PDB entry 5ZWM | electron microscopy, 3.40 A resolution | chains I and D of the 57 polymer chains in the assembly

[Chain I]
Molecule: U4 snRNA
From: Saccharomyces cerevisiae S288c
Sequence (160 nucleotides; numbered 1 to 160; the number before each row is that of its first residue):
     1 AUCCUUAUGCACGGGAAAUACGCAUAUCAGUGAGGAUUCGUCCGAGAUUG
    51 UGUUUUUGCUGGUUGAAAUUUAAUUAUAAACCAGACCGUCUCCUCAUGGU
   101 CAAUUCGGUGUUCGCUUUUGAAUACUUCAAGACUAUGUAGGGAAUUUUUG
   151 GAAUACCUUU
Not modelled in the structure: 65-70, 80-89, 103-130, 155-160

[Chain D]
Molecule: Pre-mRNA-splicing helicase BRR2
From: Saccharomyces cerevisiae S288c
Notes: EC 3.6.4.13
UniProt: P32639 (BRR2_YEAST); residues 1-2163 here = UniProt positions 1-2163
Chain sequence (2163 residues; each row starts with the number of its first residue):
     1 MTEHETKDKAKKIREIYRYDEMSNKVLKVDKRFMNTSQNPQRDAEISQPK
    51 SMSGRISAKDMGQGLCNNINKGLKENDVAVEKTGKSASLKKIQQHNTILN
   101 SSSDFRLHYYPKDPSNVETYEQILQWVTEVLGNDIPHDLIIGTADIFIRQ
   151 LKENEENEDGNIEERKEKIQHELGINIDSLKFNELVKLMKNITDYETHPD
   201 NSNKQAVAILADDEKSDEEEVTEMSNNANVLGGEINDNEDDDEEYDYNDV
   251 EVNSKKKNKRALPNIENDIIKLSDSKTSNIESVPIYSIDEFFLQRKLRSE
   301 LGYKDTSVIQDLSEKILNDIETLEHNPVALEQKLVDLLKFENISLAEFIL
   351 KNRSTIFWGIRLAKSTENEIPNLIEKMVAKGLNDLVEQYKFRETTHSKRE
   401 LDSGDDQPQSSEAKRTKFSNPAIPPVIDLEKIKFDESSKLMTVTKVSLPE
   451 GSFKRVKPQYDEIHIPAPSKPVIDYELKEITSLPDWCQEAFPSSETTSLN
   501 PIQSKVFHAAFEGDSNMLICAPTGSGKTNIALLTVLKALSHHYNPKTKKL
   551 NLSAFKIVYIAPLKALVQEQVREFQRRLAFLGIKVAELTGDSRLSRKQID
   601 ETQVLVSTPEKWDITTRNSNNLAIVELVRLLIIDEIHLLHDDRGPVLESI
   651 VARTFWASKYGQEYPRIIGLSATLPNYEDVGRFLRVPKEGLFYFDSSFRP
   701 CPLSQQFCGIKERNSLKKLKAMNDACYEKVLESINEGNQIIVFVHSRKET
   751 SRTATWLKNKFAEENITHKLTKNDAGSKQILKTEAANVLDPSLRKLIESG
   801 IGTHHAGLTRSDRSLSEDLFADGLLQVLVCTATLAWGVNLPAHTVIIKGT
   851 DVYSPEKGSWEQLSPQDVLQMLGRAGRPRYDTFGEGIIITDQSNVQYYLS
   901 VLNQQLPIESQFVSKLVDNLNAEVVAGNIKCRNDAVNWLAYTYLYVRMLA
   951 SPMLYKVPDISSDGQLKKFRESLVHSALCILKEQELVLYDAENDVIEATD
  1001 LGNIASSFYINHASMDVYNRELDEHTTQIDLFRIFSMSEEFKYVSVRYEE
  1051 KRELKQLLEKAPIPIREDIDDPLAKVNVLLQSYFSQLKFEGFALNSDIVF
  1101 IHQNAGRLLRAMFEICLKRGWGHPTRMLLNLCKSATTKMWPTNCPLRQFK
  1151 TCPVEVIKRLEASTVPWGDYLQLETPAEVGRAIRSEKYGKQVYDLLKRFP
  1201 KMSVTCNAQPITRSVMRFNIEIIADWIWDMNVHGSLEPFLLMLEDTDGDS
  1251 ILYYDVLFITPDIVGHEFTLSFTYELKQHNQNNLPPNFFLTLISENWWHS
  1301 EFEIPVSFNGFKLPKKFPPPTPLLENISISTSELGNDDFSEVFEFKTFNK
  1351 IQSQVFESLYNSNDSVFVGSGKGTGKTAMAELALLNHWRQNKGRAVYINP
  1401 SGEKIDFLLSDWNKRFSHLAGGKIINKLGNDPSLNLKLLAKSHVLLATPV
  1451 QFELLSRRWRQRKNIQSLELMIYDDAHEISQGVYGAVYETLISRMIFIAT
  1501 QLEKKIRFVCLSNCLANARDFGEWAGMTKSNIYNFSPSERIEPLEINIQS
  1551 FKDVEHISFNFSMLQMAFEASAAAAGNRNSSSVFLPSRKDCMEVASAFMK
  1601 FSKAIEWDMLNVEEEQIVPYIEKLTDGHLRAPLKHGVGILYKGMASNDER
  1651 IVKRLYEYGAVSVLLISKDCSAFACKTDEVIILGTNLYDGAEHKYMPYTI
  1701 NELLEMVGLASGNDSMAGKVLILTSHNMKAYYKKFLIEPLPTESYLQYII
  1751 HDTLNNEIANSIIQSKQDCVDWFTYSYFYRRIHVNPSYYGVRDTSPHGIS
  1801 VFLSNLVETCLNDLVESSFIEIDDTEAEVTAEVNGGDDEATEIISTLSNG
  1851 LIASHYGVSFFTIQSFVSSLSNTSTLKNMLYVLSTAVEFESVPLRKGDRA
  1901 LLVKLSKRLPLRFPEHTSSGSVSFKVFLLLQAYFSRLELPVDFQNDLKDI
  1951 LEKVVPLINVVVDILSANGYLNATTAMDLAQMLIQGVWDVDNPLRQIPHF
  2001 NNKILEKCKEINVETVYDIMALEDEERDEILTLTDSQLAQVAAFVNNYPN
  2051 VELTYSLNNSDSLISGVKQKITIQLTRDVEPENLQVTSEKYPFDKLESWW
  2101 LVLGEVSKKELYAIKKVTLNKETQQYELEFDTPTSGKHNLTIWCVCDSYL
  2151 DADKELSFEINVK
Not modelled in the structure: 1-446, 1713-1715, 1826-1840

[Chain I / chain D interface]
Residue-residue contacts - 75 pairs, chain I then chain D:
  G61(I) - Lys717(D)  phosphate contact
  G62(I) - Asn714(D)  hydrogen bond to the phosphate
  U71(I) - Ser746(D)  phosphate contact
  U71(I) - Lys748(D)  sugar contact
  U71(I) - Tyr853(D)  stacking on the base
  U71(I) - Trp860(D)  sugar contact
  U71(I) - Ser1045(D)  base contact
  U71(I) - Arg1047(D)  hydrogen bond to the phosphate
  A72(I) - His745(D)  hydrogen bond to the sugar
  A72(I) - Ser746(D)  phosphate contact
  A72(I) - Arg747(D)  salt bridge to the phosphate
  A72(I) - Thr831(D)  hydrogen bond to the phosphate
  A72(I) - Ala832(D)  sugar contact
  A72(I) - Tyr853(D)  base contact
  A72(I) - Pro855(D)  base contact
  A72(I) - Arg1047(D)  salt bridge to the phosphate
  A73(I) - Ala806(D)  phosphate contact
  A73(I) - Thr831(D)  hydrogen bond to the phosphate
  A73(I) - Thr833(D)  phosphate contact
  A73(I) - Trp836(D)  phosphate contact
  A73(I) - Tyr1043(D)  base contact
  U74(I) - Leu563(D)  phosphate contact
  U74(I) - Arg643(D)  hydrogen bond to the sugar
  U74(I) - Thr833(D)  phosphate contact
  U74(I) - Trp836(D)  sugar contact
  U75(I) - Leu563(D)  phosphate contact
  U75(I) - Lys564(D)  hydrogen bond to the phosphate
  U75(I) - Ala565(D)  phosphate contact
  U75(I) - Glu610(D)  base contact
  U75(I) - Arg643(D)  hydrogen bond to the base
  U75(I) - Phe1100(D)  base contact
  U75(I) - Gln1103(D)  hydrogen bond to the sugar
  U75(I) - Asn1104(D)  hydrogen bond to the sugar
  A76(I) - Lys564(D)  phosphate contact
  A76(I) - Thr589(D)  hydrogen bond to the phosphate
  A76(I) - Gly590(D)  hydrogen bond to the phosphate
  A76(I) - Asp591(D)  phosphate contact
  A76(I) - Thr608(D)  hydrogen bond to the phosphate
  A76(I) - Glu610(D)  base contact
  A76(I) - Lys611(D)  phosphate contact
  A76(I) - Ile614(D)  sugar contact
  A76(I) - Tyr1009(D)  base contact
  A76(I) - Glu1040(D)  base contact
  A76(I) - Asn1104(D)  hydrogen bond to the base
  A76(I) - Arg1107(D)  hydrogen bond to the base
  U77(I) - Gly590(D)  phosphate contact
  U77(I) - Lys611(D)  salt bridge to the phosphate
  U77(I) - Ser1007(D)  hydrogen bond to the sugar
  U77(I) - Phe1008(D)  sugar contact
  U77(I) - Gly1106(D)  hydrogen bond to the base
  U77(I) - Arg1107(D)  base contact
  U77(I) - Arg1110(D)  base contact
  A78(I) - Lys611(D)  salt bridge to the phosphate
  A78(I) - Ile614(D)  phosphate contact
  A78(I) - Arg1110(D)  hydrogen bond to the base
  A79(I) - Arg593(D)  hydrogen bond to the base
  U97(I) - Lys1190(D)  sugar contact
  G98(I) - Pro1176(D)  sugar contact
  G98(I) - Ala1177(D)  phosphate contact
  G98(I) - Glu1186(D)  hydrogen bond to the sugar
  G98(I) - Lys1187(D)  base contact
  G98(I) - Lys1190(D)  sugar contact
  G99(I) - Glu1186(D)  sugar contact
  G99(I) - Lys1187(D)  base contact
  U134(I) - Lys1187(D)  hydrogen bond to the base
  A135(I) - Tyr1188(D)  sugar contact
  A135(I) - Gln1191(D)  hydrogen bond to the sugar
  U136(I) - Lys1190(D)  base contact
  U136(I) - Gln1191(D)  sugar contact
  U136(I) - Asp1194(D)  hydrogen bond to the sugar
  G137(I) - Asp1194(D)  sugar contact
  G137(I) - Arg1198(D)  sugar contact
  U138(I) - Asp1194(D)  phosphate contact
  U138(I) - Arg1198(D)  salt bridge to the phosphate
  U138(I) - Ile1227(D)  base contact
Other interface residues (no listed pair), chain D (55 interface residues in all): Pro562, Gly837, Asp867, Cys1132, Thr1136, Glu1295

[Summary]
19 residues of chain I and 55 residues of chain D are in contact, with 23 hydrogen bonds, 5 salt bridges and 1
aromatic stacking contact. Polar pairs include U75(I)-Arg643(D), A76(I)-Asn1104(D) and A76(I)-Arg1107(D).
Chain I is U4 snRNA and chain D is Pre-mRNA-splicing helicase BRR2, both from Saccharomyces cerevisiae S288c;
the structure, Cryo-EM structure of the yeast pre-B complex at an average resolution of 3.4~4.6 angstrom
(tri-snRNP and ..., was determined by electron microscopy together with 5ZWN and 5ZWO from the same study.
